PDB entry 4ROE | X-ray diffraction, 2.20 A resolution | chains A and T of the 4 polymer chains in the assembly

== Chain A ==
Protein: Transcription factor IIIB 50 kDa subunit
Organism: Homo sapiens
UniProt: Q9HAW0 (BRF2_HUMAN); numbering as in UniProt (aligned over 62-419)
Sequence (360 residues; row label = number of the first residue in the row):
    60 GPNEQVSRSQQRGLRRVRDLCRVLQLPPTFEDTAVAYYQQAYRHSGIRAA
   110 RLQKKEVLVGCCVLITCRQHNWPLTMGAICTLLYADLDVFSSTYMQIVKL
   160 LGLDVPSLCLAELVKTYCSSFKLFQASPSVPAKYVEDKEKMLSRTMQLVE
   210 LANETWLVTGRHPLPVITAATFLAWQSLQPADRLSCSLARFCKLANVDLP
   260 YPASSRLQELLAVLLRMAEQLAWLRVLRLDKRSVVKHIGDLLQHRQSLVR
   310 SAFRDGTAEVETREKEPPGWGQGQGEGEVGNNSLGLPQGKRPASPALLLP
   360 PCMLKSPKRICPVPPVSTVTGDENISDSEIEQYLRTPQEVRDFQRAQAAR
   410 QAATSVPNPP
Not modelled in the structure: 60-63, 315-355, 412-419
Differences from the reference sequence: expression tag (60-61)
UniProt features mapped onto this chain:
  - region: Ala108 to Lys114 (Interaction with target DNA), Leu357 to Leu363 (Required for the formation of a ternary complex with DNA and TBP)
  - modified residue: Ser353 (Phosphoserine), Cys361 (Cysteine sulfenic acid (-SOH))
  - mutagenesis: Arg110 (R110A: Decreases affinity for DNA), Cys361 (C361A: Abolishes response to oxidative stress. Abolishes the decrease in the formation of a ternary complex with DNA and TBP in response to oxidative stress ...)
What the authors report for this chain:
  - binding site for Non-template strand (chain T): Arg110
  - specificity-determining residues: Arg110, Tyr260
  - mutagenesis - R110A: decreased binding to DNA
  - post-translational modification sites: Cys361, Cys370
  - mutagenesis - C361A: unchanged binding to TBP/DNA complexes
  - mutagenesis - C361D (50-fold): decreased binding to TBP-DNA complexes
  - mutagenesis - C361D: unchanged binding to TATA-box-binding protein

== Chain T ==
Molecule: Non-template strand
Sequence (28 nucleotides; numbered 2 to 29; the number before each row is that of its first residue):
     2 TTTGGGAATCTTATAAGTTCTGTATGAG
Not modelled in the structure: 29

== How chain A and chain T interact ==
Pairs across the interface - 16 pairs, chain A then chain T:
  Ala108(A) with DG6(T), base contact
  Arg110(A) with DA9(T), base contact
  Lys113(A) with DA9(T), salt bridge to the phosphate
  Gln155(A) with DA9(T), phosphate contact
  Gly219(A) with DT19(T), sugar contact
  Arg220(A) with DT19(T), salt bridge to the phosphate; DT20(T), phosphate contact
  His221(A) with DT20(T), hydrogen bond to the phosphate
  Tyr260(A) with DT20(T), sugar contact; DC21(T), base contact; DT22(T), base contact
  Pro261(A) with DT20(T), phosphate contact; DC21(T), phosphate contact
  Arg265(A) with DT20(T), salt bridge to the phosphate
  Cys361(A) with DG18(T), sugar contact; DT19(T), phosphate contact
Other interface residues (no listed pair), chain A (12 interface residues in all): Gly105
Other interface residues (no listed pair), chain T (9 interface residues in all): DG7, DA8

== Summary ==
12 residues of chain A and 9 residues of chain T are in contact; the contacts include 1 hydrogen bond and 3
salt bridges. Polar pairs include His221(A)-DT20(T), Lys113(A)-DA9(T) and Arg220(A)-DT19(T). The paper reports
a binding site for Non-template strand (chain T) at Arg110(A); R110A of chain A reduces binding to DNA; 3
substitutions were tested in all.
Here chain A is Transcription factor IIIB 50 kDa subunit (Homo sapiens) and chain T is Non-template strand.
Entry 4ROE (Human TFIIB-related factor 2 (Brf2) and TBP bound to RPPH1 promoter) was determined by X-ray
diffraction (same publication as 4ROC and 4ROD).
